Entry 6CSG (electron microscopy, 2.17 A resolution); this record covers chains B and C of the 4 polymer chains in the assembly.

[Chain B]
Molecule: viral protein 3
Source organism: Enterovirus D68
UniProt: A0A097BW12 (A0A097BW12_9ENTO); residues 1-247 here correspond to UniProt positions 318-564 (UniProt number = residue number + 317)
Amino-acid sequence (247 residues; numbered 1 to 247; the number before each row is that of its first residue):
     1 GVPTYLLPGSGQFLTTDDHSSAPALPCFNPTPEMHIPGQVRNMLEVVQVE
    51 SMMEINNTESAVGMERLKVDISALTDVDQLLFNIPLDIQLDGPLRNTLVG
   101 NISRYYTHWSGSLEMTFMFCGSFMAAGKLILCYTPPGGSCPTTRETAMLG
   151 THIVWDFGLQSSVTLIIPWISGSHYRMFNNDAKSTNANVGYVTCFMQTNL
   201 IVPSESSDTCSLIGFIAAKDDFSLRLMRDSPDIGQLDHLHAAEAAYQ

[Chain C]
Molecule: viral protein 2
Source organism: Enterovirus D68
UniProt: A0A1I9KXX3 (A0A1I9KXX3_9ENTO); residues 1-248 here correspond to UniProt positions 70-317 (UniProt number = residue number + 69)
Amino-acid sequence (248 residues; numbered 1 to 248; the number before each row is that of its first residue):
     1 SPSAEACGYSDRVLQLKLGNSAIVTQEAANYCCAYGEWPNYLPDHEAVAI
    51 DKPTQPETATDRFYTLKSVKWETGSTGWWWKLPDALNNIGMFGQNVQHHY
   101 LYRSGFLIHVQCNATKFHQGALLVVAIPEHQRGAHNTNTSPGFDDIMKGE
   151 EGGTFNHPYVLDDGTSLACATIFPHQWINLRTNNSATIVLPWMNAAPMDF
   201 PLRHNQWTLAIIPVVPLGTRTTSSMVPITVSIAPMCCEFNGLRHAITQ
Not modelled in the structure: 1-9, 248

[Chain B / chain C interface]
Pairs across the interface (87; chain B residue first):
  Met34(B) with Glu46(C); Asn194(C); Ala195(C); Ala196(C); Pro197(C)
  His35(B) with Glu37(C), salt bridge; Glu46(C), hydrogen bond (backbone-side chain)
  Ile36(B) with Met193(C), hydrophobic
  Pro37(B) with Glu37(C); Pro191(C), hydrophobic; Trp192(C); Met193(C)
  Gly38(B) with Tyr35(C)
  Val46(B) with Ile172(C), hydrophobic
  Val49(B) with Thr171(C); Ile172(C), hydrophobic
  Glu50(B) with Thr171(C), hydrogen bond (backbone-side chain)
  Ser51(B) with Ala168(C); Thr171(C)
  Met52(B) with Leu167(C); Ala168(C), hydrogen bond (backbone-backbone); Trp177(C), hydrophobic; Val214(C), hydrophobic
  Glu54(B) with Tyr159(C), hydrogen bond
  Gly63(B) with Tyr159(C)
  Met64(B) with Pro158(C), hydrophobic; Tyr159(C); Leu167(C), hydrophobic; Ile212(C), hydrophobic; Pro213(C); Val214(C), hydrophobic
  Arg66(B) with Tyr159(C)
  Leu67(B) with Leu167(C), hydrophobic; Ala168(C), hydrophobic
  Lys68(B) with Val214(C); Pro216(C)
  Asn96(B) with Ser166(C), hydrogen bond; Ala168(C); Cys169(C)
  Thr97(B) with Cys169(C)
  Leu98(B) with Cys169(C); Ile172(C), hydrophobic
  Asn101(B) with Cys169(C)
  Met118(B) with Trp177(C), hydrophobic; Asn179(C)
  Phe119(B) with Asn179(C), hydrogen bond (backbone-side chain); Arg181(C)
  Cys120(B) with Gln119(C); Gly120(C); Ala121(C), hydrophobic; Asn179(C); Val215(C), hydrophobic
  Gly121(B) with Gln119(C); Arg181(C)
  Ser122(B) with Lys116(C); Phe117(C); His118(C); Gln119(C); Arg181(C), hydrogen bond (backbone-side chain)
  Phe123(B) with Lys116(C), hydrogen bond (backbone-backbone); Arg181(C)
  Met124(B) with Lys116(C), hydrogen bond (backbone-backbone); Phe117(C), hydrophobic
  Ala125(B) with Arg181(C)
  Phe157(B) with Arg181(C)
  Gly158(B) with Arg181(C), hydrogen bond (backbone-side chain)
  Ser161(B) with Asn179(C); Thr182(C)
  Val202(B) with Arg220(C)
  Pro203(B) with Phe117(C), hydrophobic; Arg220(C), hydrogen bond (backbone-side chain)
  Ser204(B) with Arg220(C), hydrogen bond (backbone-side chain)
  Glu205(B) with Phe117(C); Thr219(C), hydrogen bond (backbone-side chain); Arg220(C), hydrogen bond (backbone-backbone); Thr221(C), hydrogen bond (backbone-backbone)
  Ser206(B) with Phe117(C); Arg220(C), hydrogen bond (backbone-side chain)
  Ser207(B) with Gln119(C), hydrogen bond
  Asp208(B) with Arg220(C), salt bridge
  Thr209(B) with Gln119(C), hydrogen bond (backbone-side chain)
  Cys210(B) with Gln119(C), hydrogen bond
  Ser211(B) with Val215(C)
  Ile213(B) with Val214(C), hydrophobic; Val215(C), hydrophobic
  Phe215(B) with Trp177(C), hydrophobic
  His240(B) with Asn138(C), hydrogen bond
Interface residues without a listed pair, chain B (45 interface residues in all): Leu159
Interface residues without a listed pair, chain C (38 interface residues in all): Leu123

[Summary]
The interface between chain B and chain C involves 45 residues on one side and 38 on the other; the contacts
include 20 hydrogen bonds and 2 salt bridges. Polar pairs include His35(B)-Glu37(C), Asp208(B)-Arg220(C) and
His35(B)-Glu46(C).
Here chain B is viral protein 3 and chain C is viral protein 2, both from Enterovirus D68. Entry 6CSG (CryoEM
structure of human enterovirus D68 full native virion) was determined by electron microscopy (same publication
as 6CRP, 6CRR, 6CRS, 6CRU, 6CS3, 6CS4 and 5 further entries).
